PDB entry 7EH1 | X-ray diffraction, 2.90 A resolution | chains B and D of the 9 polymer chains in the assembly

== Chain B ==
Molecule: DNA-directed RNA polymerase subunit alpha
From: Thermus thermophilus HB8
Notes: EC 2.7.7.6
Reference sequence: Q5SHR6 (RPOA_THET8); residue numbers follow UniProt; this construct covers 1-315
Amino-acid sequence (315 residues; numbered 1 to 315; the number before each row is that of its first residue):
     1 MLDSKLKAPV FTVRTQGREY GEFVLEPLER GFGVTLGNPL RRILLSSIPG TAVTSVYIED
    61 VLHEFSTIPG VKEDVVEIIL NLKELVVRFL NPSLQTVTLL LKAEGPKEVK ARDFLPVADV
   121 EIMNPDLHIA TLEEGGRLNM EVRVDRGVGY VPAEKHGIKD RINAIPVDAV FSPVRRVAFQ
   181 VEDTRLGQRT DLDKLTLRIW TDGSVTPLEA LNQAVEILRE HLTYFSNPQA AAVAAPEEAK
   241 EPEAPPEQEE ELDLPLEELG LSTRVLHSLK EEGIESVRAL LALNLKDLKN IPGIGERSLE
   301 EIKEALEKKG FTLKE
Disordered / not traced: 1, 229-315

== Chain D ==
Molecule: DNA-directed RNA polymerase subunit beta'
From: Thermus thermophilus HB8
Notes: EC 2.7.7.6
Reference sequence: Q8RQE8 (RPOC_THET8); residues 1-1524 here = UniProt positions 1-1524
Amino-acid sequence (1524 residues; each row starts with the number of its first residue):
     1 MKKEVRKVRI ALASPEKIRS WSYGEVEKPE TINYRTLKPE RDGLFDERIF GPIKDYECAC
    61 GKYKRQRFEG KVCERCGVEV TKSIVRRYRM GHIELATPAA HIWFVKDVPS KIGTLLDLSA
   121 TELEQVLYFS KYIVLDPKGA ILNGVPVEKR QLLTDEEYRE LRYGKQETYP LPPGVDALVK
   181 DGEEVVKGQE LAPGVVSRLD GVALYRFPRR VRVEYVKKER AGLRLPLAAW VEKEAYKPGE
   241 ILAELPEPYL FRAEEEGVVE LKELEEGAFL VLRREDEPVA TYFLPVGMTP LVVHGEIVEK
   301 GQPLAEAKGL LRMPRQVRAA QVEAEEEGET VYLTLFLEWT EPKDYRVQPH MNVVVPEGAR
   361 VEAGDKIVAA IDPEEEVIAE AEGVVHLHEP ASILVVKARV YPFEDDVEVS TGDRVAPGDV
   421 LADGGKVKSD VYGRVEVDLV RNVVRVVESY DIDARMGAEA IQQLLKELDL EALEKELLEE
   481 MKHPSRARRA KARKRLEVVR AFLDSGNRPE WMILEAVPVL PPDLRPMVQV DGGRFATSDL
   541 NDLYRRLINR NNRLKKLLAQ GAPEIIIRNE KRMLQEAVDA LLDNGRRGAP VTNPGSDRPL
   601 RSLTDILSGK QGRFRQNLLG KRVDYSGRSV IVVGPQLKLH QCGLPKRMAL ELFKPFLLKK
   661 MEEKGIAPNV KAARRMLERQ RDIKDEVWDA LEEVIHGKVV LLNRAPTLHR LGIQAFQPVL
   721 VEGQSIQLHP LVCEAFNADF DGDQMAVHVP LSSFAQAEAR IQMLSAHNLL SPASGEPLAK
   781 PSRDIILGLY YITQVRKEKK GAGLEFATPE EALAAHERGE VALNAPIKVA GRETSVGRLK
   841 YVFANPDEAL LAVAHGIVDL QDVVTVRYMG KRLETSPGRI LFARIVAEAV EDEKVAWELI
   901 QLDVPQEKNS LKDLVYQAFL RLGMEKTARL LDALKYYGFT FSTTSGITIG IDDAVIPEEK
   961 KQYLEEADRK LLQIEQAYEM GFLTDRERYD QILQLWTETT EKVTQAVFKN FEENYPFNPL
  1021 YVMAQSGARG NPQQIRQLCG LRGLMQKPSG ETFEVPVRSS FREGLTVLEY FISSHGARKG
  1081 GADTALRTAD SGYLTRKLVD VTHEIVVREA DCGTTNYISV PLFQPDEVTR SLRLRKRADI
  1141 EAGLYGRVLA REVEVLGVRL EEGRYLSMDD VHLLIKAAEA GEIQEVPVRS PLTCQTRYGV
  1201 CQKCYGYDLS MARPVSIGEA VGIVAAQSIG EPGTQLTMRT FHTGGVAGAA DITQGLPRVI
  1261 ELFEARRPKA KAVISEIDGV VRIEETEEKL SVFVESEGFS KEYKLPKEAR LLVKDGDYVE
  1321 AGQPLTRGAI DPHQLLEAKG PEAVERYLVE EIQKVYRAQG VKLHDKHIEI VVRQMMKYVE
  1381 VTDPGDSRLL EGQVLEKWDV EALNERLIAE GKTPVAWKPL LMGVTKSALS TKSWLSAASF
  1441 QNTTHVLTEA AIAGKKDELI GLKENVILGR LIPAGTGSDF VRFTQVVDQK TLKAIEEARK
  1501 EAVEAKERPA ARRGVKREQP GKQA
Disordered / not traced: 1-2, 1238-1251, 1503-1524

== Interface between chain B and chain D ==
Contacting residue pairs (37; chain B residue first):
  Leu45(B) - His855(D)  hydrogen bond (backbone-side chain)
  His63(B) - Glu810(D)  salt bridge
  Phe65(B) - Pro809(D)  hydrophobic
  Phe65(B) - Leu839(D)
  Asp74(B) - Arg872(D)  salt bridge
  Val76(B) - Val842(D)  hydrophobic
  Val76(B) - Arg872(D)
  Glu77(B) - Arg867(D)  salt bridge
  Glu77(B) - Arg872(D)  salt bridge
  Leu80(B) - Val842(D)  hydrophobic
  Leu80(B) - Phe843(D)
  Leu80(B) - Ala844(D)
  Leu80(B) - Arg867(D)
  Asn81(B) - Arg867(D)  hydrogen bond
  Lys83(B) - Val842(D)  hydrogen bond (side chain-backbone)
  Lys83(B) - Glu848(D)  salt bridge
  Glu84(B) - Ala844(D)
  Glu84(B) - Asn845(D)  hydrogen bond
  Glu84(B) - Arg867(D)  salt bridge
  Gly149(B) - His855(D)
  Tyr150(B) - Phe843(D)
  Tyr150(B) - Glu848(D)  hydrogen bond
  Tyr150(B) - His855(D)
  Tyr150(B) - Ile857(D)  hydrophobic
  Pro152(B) - Ile857(D)  hydrophobic
  Glu154(B) - Leu813(D)
  Glu154(B) - Lys840(D)
  Val170(B) - Glu848(D)
  Arg175(B) - Asp847(D)
  Arg176(B) - Asp847(D)
  Arg176(B) - Arg884(D)
  Arg176(B) - Glu888(D)  salt bridge
  Arg185(B) - Asp689(D)  salt bridge
  Arg185(B) - Glu692(D)  salt bridge
  Gln188(B) - Asp685(D)
  Thr190(B) - Glu722(D)
  Arg198(B) - Glu888(D)  salt bridge
Other interface residues (no listed pair), chain B (28 interface residues in all): Arg41, Ser46, Asp168, Ser172, Val174, Phe179, Gly187
Other interface residues (no listed pair), chain D (25 interface residues in all): Leu851, Ala852, Ala854, Tyr936

== Overview ==
28 residues of chain B face 25 of chain D across their interface, with 5 hydrogen bonds and 10 salt bridges.
Polar pairs include His63(B)-Glu810(D), Asp74(B)-Arg872(D) and Glu77(B)-Arg867(D).
Here chain B is DNA-directed RNA polymerase subunit alpha and chain D is DNA-directed RNA polymerase subunit
beta', both from Thermus thermophilus HB8. Entry 7EH1 (Thermus thermophilus transcription initiation complex
containing a template-strand purine at position TSS-2, GpG RNA primer, and ...) was determined by X-ray
diffraction, deposited together with 7EH0 and 7EH2.
